PDB entry 3SUQ | X-ray diffraction, 3.15 A resolution | chains A and P of the 3 polymer chains in the assembly

# Chain A
Molecule: DNA polymerase
Source organism: Enterobacteria phage RB69
Notes: EC 2.7.7.7
UniProt: Q38087 (DPOL_BPR69); residue numbers follow UniProt; this construct covers 1-897
Chain sequence (897 residues; numbered 1 to 897; the number before each row is that of its first residue):
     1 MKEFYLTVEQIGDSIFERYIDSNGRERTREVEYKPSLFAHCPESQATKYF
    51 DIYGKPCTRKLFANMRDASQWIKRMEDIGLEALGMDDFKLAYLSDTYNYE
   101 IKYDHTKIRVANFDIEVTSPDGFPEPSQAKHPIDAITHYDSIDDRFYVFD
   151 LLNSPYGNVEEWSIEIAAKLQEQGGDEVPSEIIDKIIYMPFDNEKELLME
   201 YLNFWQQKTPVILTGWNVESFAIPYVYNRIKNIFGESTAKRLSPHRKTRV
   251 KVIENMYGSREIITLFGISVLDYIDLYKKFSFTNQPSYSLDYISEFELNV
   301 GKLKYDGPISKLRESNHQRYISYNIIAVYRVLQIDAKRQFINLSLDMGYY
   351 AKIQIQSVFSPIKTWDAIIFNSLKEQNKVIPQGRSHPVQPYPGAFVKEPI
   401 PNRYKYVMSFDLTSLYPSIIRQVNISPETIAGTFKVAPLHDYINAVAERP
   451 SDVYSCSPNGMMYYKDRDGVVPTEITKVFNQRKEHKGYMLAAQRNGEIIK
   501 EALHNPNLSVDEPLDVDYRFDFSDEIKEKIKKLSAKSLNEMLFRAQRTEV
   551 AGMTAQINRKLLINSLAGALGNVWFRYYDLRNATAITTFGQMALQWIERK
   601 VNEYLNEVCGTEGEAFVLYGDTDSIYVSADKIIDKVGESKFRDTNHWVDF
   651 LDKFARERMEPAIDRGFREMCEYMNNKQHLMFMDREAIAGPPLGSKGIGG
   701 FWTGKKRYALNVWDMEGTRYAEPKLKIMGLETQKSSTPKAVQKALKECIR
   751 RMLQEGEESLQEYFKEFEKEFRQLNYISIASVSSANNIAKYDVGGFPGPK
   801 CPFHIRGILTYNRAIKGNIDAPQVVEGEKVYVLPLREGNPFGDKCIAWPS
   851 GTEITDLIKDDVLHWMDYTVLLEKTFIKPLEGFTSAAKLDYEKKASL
Differences from the reference sequence: engineered mutation Ala222 (Asp in Q38087), Ala327 (Asp in Q38087), Ala567 (Tyr in Q38087)
Swiss-Prot annotation at these positions:
  - region: Thr248 to Thr264 (Beta hairpin), Lys705 to Tyr708 (Binding of DNA in B-conformation), Leu897 (Interaction with the polymerase clamp)
  - binding site (Mg(2+)): Asp114, Glu116, Asp411, Leu412, Asp623
  - binding site (substrate): Ser414 to Tyr416, Arg482, Lys560
  - site: Asp621 (Optimization of metal coordination by the polymerase active site), Lys706 (Optimization of metal coordination by the polymerase active site), Asp714 (Essential for viral replication)
  - mutagenesis: Leu415 (L415A/G: Decreases base selectivity by several hundred fold; L415G/F: Increased misinsertion, increased mismatch extension and inefficient proofreading; L415M: No effect on base selectivity), Leu561 (L561A: No effect on the ability to recognize damaged DNA. Increase in probability of nucleotide incorporation), Ser565 (S565G: Increased incorporation efficiency of correct dNMPs; when associated with A-567), Asp621 (D621A: Drastic decrease in the efficiency of incorporation of dGMP), Lys706 (K706A: Almost complete loss of polymerase activity), Asp714 (D714A: Complete loss of viral replication)
Bound ions: Ca2+ site 1 near Glu116 (its only coordinating residue here); Ca2+ site 2: Asp411, Leu412, Asp623 (together with 2'-deoxycytidine-5'-triphosphate); Ca2+ site 3: Asp411, Asp623 (together with 2'-deoxycytidine-5'-triphosphate); Ca2+ site 4 near Asp411 (its only coordinating residue here); Ca2+ site 5: Asn505, Asn507, Lys531
Ligand contacts: 2'-deoxycytidine-5'-triphosphate (DCP): Asp411, Leu412, Thr413, Ser414, Leu415, Tyr416, Pro417, Arg482, Lys486, Lys560, Asn564, Thr622, Asp623
Reported in the primary citation:
  - conformationally variable residues: Gly568
  - mutagenesis - Y567A: increased binding to 2'-deoxycytidine-5'-triphosphate
  - mutagenesis - Y567A: unchanged binding to rUTP
  - mutagenesis - D222A/D327A: abolished catalytic activity (citing earlier work)

# Chain P
Molecule: 13-nt DNA strand
Sequence (13 nucleotides; numbered 103 to 115; the number before each row is that of its first residue):
   103 AATTAATTAATTX
Modified positions: 2DA (2',3'-dideoxyadenosine-5'-monophosphate) at position 115

# Chain A / chain P interface
Pairs across the interface - 30 pairs, chain A then chain P:
  Asn284(A) - DA112(P)  phosphate contact
  Asn284(A) - DT113(P)  hydrogen bond to the phosphate
  Asp621(A) - DT114(P)  phosphate contact
  Asp621(A) - 2DA_115(P)  sugar contact
  Thr622(A) - 2DA_115(P)  sugar contact
  Asp623(A) - 2DA_115(P)  sugar contact
  Lys706(A) - DT114(P)  hydrogen bond to the base
  Tyr708(A) - 2DA_115(P)  hydrogen bond to the phosphate
  Met728(A) - DT114(P)  phosphate contact
  Met728(A) - 2DA_115(P)  phosphate contact
  Gly729(A) - DT113(P)  phosphate contact
  Gly729(A) - DT114(P)  hydrogen bond to the phosphate
  Gln733(A) - DT113(P)  phosphate contact
  Gln733(A) - DT114(P)  phosphate contact
  Lys734(A) - DT113(P)  phosphate contact
  Ser735(A) - DA112(P)  hydrogen bond to the phosphate
  Ser735(A) - DT113(P)  hydrogen bond to the phosphate
  Val782(A) - DA112(P)  phosphate contact
  Ser783(A) - DA111(P)  hydrogen bond to the phosphate
  Ser783(A) - DA112(P)  phosphate contact
  Ser784(A) - DA111(P)  phosphate contact
  Ser784(A) - DA112(P)  hydrogen bond to the phosphate
  Asn786(A) - DA111(P)  hydrogen bond to the phosphate
  Lys790(A) - DT110(P)  salt bridge to the phosphate
  Tyr791(A) - DT109(P)  phosphate contact
  Tyr791(A) - DT110(P)  hydrogen bond to the phosphate
  Lys800(A) - DA108(P)  hydrogen bond to the base
  Lys800(A) - DT109(P)  hydrogen bond to the sugar
  His804(A) - DT110(P)  phosphate contact
  His804(A) - DA111(P)  salt bridge to the phosphate
Other interface residues (no listed pair), chain A (26 interface residues in all): Tyr626, Ile727, Ser736, Ala785, Asn787, Pro802, Lys829

# Summary
Chain A and chain P form an interface of 26 and 8 residues respectively, with 12 hydrogen bonds and 2 salt
bridges. Polar contacts include Lys706(A)-DT114(P), Lys800(A)-DA108(P) and Lys800(A)-DT109(P). Ligands of
chain A: 2'-deoxycytidine-5'-triphosphate. The paper reports that Y567A of chain A increases binding to
2'-deoxycytidine-5'-triphosphate; conformational variability at Gly568(A).
Here chain A is DNA polymerase (Enterobacteria phage RB69) and chain P is a 13-nt DNA strand. Entry 3SUQ (RB69
DNA Polymerase (Y567A) Ternary Complex with dCTP Opposite 2AP (AT rich sequence)) was determined by X-ray
diffraction together with 3SQ2, 3SQ4, 3SUN, 3SUO and 3SUP from the same study.
